1C8K - chain A; structure by X-ray diffraction, 1.76 A resolution.

Chain A:
Name: Protein (glycogen phosphorylase)
Source organism: Oryctolagus cuniculus
Notes: EC 2.4.1.1
UniProtKB: P00489 (PHS2_RABIT); residues 1-842 here = UniProt positions 1-842
Sequence (842 residues; each row starts with the number of its first residue):
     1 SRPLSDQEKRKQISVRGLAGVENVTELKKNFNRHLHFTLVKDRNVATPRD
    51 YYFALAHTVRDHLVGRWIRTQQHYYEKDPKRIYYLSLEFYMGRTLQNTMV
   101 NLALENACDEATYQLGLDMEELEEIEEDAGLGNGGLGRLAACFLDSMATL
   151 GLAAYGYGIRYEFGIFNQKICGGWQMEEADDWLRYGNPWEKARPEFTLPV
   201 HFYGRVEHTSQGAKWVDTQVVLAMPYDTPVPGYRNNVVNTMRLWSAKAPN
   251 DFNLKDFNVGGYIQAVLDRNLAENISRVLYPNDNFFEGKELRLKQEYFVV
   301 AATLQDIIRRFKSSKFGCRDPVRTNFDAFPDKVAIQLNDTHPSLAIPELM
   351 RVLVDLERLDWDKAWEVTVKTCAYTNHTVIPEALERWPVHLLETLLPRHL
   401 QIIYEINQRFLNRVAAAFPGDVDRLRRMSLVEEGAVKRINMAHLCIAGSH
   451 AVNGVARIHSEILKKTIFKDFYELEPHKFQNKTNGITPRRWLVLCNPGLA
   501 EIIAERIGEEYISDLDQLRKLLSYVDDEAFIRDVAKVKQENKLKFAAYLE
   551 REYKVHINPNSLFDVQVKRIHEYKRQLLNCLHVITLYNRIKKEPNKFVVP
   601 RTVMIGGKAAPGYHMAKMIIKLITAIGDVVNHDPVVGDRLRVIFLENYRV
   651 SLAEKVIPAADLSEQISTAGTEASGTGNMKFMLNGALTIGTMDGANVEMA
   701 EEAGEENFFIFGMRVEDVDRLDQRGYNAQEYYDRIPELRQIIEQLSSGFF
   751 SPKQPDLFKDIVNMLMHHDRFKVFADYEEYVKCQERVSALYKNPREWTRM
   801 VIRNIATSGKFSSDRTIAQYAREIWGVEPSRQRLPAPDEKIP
Not modelled in the structure: 1-12
Construct notes: conflict Ile380 (Leu in P00489)
Swiss-Prot annotation at these positions:
  - modified residue: Ser747 (Phosphoserine)
Covalently attached groups: pyridoxal phosphate (PLP) linked to Lys680
Residues lining bound ligands:
  - flavopiridol (CPB; 2-(2-chloro-phenyl)-5,7-dihydroxy-8-(3-hydroxy-1-methyl-piperidin-4-yl)-4H-benzopyran-4-one): Asn282, Asp283, Asn284, Phe285, Ile380, Glu382, His571, Glu572, Ala610, Gly612, Tyr613, Arg770, Phe771
  - pyridoxal phosphate (PLP): Tyr90, Gly134, Gly135, Arg138, Trp491, Val567, Lys568, Lys574, Tyr648, Arg649, Val650, Ala653, Gln665, Glu672, Gly675, Thr676, Gly677

Summary:
Bound to chain A: flavopiridol. Covalently linked pyridoxal phosphate: at Lys680.
Chain A is Protein (glycogen phosphorylase) (Oryctolagus cuniculus); the structure, Flavopiridol inhibits
glycogen phosphorylase by binding at the inhibitor site, was determined by X-ray diffraction, deposited
together with 1GFZ and 1E1Y.
